Entry 9G9I (electron microscopy, 3.31 A resolution); this record covers chains F and H of the 10 polymer chains in the assembly.

Chain F:
Protein: CRISPR system Cms endoribonuclease Csm3
Source organism: Enterococcus italicus DSM 15952
Notes: EC 3.1.-.-
Reference sequence: E6LHV5 (CSM3_ENTI1); numbering as in UniProt (aligned over 1-214)
Sequence (214 residues; numbered 1 to 214; the number before each row is that of its first residue):
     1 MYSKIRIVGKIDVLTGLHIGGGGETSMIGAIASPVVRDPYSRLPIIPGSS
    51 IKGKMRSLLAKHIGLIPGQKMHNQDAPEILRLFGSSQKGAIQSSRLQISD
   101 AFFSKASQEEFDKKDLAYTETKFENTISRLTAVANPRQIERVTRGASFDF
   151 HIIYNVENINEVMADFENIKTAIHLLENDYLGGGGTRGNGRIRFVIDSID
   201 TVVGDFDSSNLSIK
Disordered / not traced: 1, 23-31, 123-138, 211-214
Differences from the reference sequence: engineered mutation Ala32 (Asp in E6LHV5)

Chain H:
Protein: CRISPR system Cms protein Csm5
Source organism: Enterococcus italicus DSM 15952
Reference sequence: E6LHV3 (CSM5_ENTI1); residues 1-349 here = UniProt positions 1-349
Sequence (379 residues; row label = number of the first residue in the row):
     1 MIEKVYQVKLKVYGPVHIGSGKIIRKQEYIYDRRKSLAHIVDGPNLVKFL
    51 NKKGKFTAYLQYLNTTKERADLYTFLRQEQIDTNDWKTFVLYTERVNQGK
   101 IDMKDHNPYSRTSTNRRQVDKGMNDLHLFVRDGRGDLYIPGSSLKGALRT
   151 VLEGANQSAEAFHSLSISDSLPIDPKNLAIYQKIDINKELKPMPLYRECV
   201 NVGTTVEFTMKINSDDWTIEKIEKQIQQAYLQYWNKWFVGMVTTPGGKAF
   251 IKGGGLPSVLHAKHRPTVLFLGGGTGFPSKTTHYLQKPKEQAQKDIFAIL
   301 QRRFRNVYGKMATVPKNVPMVLKGTVNDSTNKWYQQGVCLLEFQPIGEAL
   351 EVLFQGPGGGWSHPQFEKGGGWSHPQFEK
Disordered / not traced: 1-2, 101-120, 155-160, 261-265, 269-274, 318-334, 346-379
Differences from the reference sequence: expression tag (350-379)

Chain F / chain H interface:
Residue-residue contacts (31):
  Thr15(F) - Asp169(H)
  Leu116(F) - Gly133(H)
  Leu116(F) - Arg134(H)
  Glu120(F) - Asp132(H)
  Glu120(F) - Gly133(H)  hydrogen bond (side chain-backbone)
  Lys122(F) - Tyr138(H)
  Lys122(F) - Pro140(H)
  Arg141(F) - Tyr138(H)
  Arg141(F) - Asp169(H)  salt bridge
  Thr143(F) - Gly133(H)
  Thr143(F) - Arg134(H)
  Arg144(F) - Asp132(H)  salt bridge
  Arg144(F) - Arg134(H)  hydrogen bond (backbone-side chain)
  Arg144(F) - Pro172(H)
  Gly145(F) - Arg134(H)
  Asp179(F) - Lys211(H)
  Tyr180(F) - His163(H)
  Gly185(F) - Ser166(H)
  Thr186(F) - Lys145(H)  hydrogen bond
  Thr186(F) - Leu165(H)
  Thr186(F) - Ser166(H)
  Thr186(F) - Ile167(H)  hydrogen bond (backbone-backbone)
  Arg187(F) - Gly141(H)
  Arg187(F) - Ser142(H)  hydrogen bond (backbone-backbone)
  Arg187(F) - Ile167(H)
  Gly188(F) - Ile167(H)  hydrogen bond (backbone-backbone)
  Gly188(F) - Ser168(H)
  Gly188(F) - Asp169(H)  hydrogen bond (backbone-backbone)
  Arg191(F) - Ser166(H)
  Arg191(F) - Ser168(H)  hydrogen bond
  Arg191(F) - Asp169(H)
Also at the interface, not in a pair above, chain F (18 interface residues in all): Gly16, Glu110, Lys114

In short:
18 residues of chain F and 16 residues of chain H are in contact, with 8 hydrogen bonds and 2 salt bridges.
Polar contacts include Arg141(F)-Asp169(H), Arg144(F)-Asp132(H) and Glu120(F)-Gly133(H).
Here chain F is CRISPR system Cms endoribonuclease Csm3 and chain H is CRISPR system Cms protein Csm5, both
from Enterococcus italicus DSM 15952. Entry 9G9I (CryoEM structure of Enterococcus italicus Csm-crRNA-CTR2
complex bound to pNppA3 and AMPNPP) was determined by electron microscopy (same publication as 9G9A, 9G9B,
9G9C, 9G9D, 9G9E, 9G9F and 4 further entries).
